PDB entry 3IYD | electron microscopy, 19.80 A resolution (very low resolution: no residue pairs are listed; an interface is given only as per-side residue counts) | chains G and J of the 10 polymer chains in the assembly

== Chain G ==
Molecule: Catabolite gene activator
From: Escherichia coli K-12
Reference sequence: P0ACJ8 (CRP_ECOLI); residues 1-209 here correspond to UniProt positions 2-210 (UniProt number = residue number + 1)
Sequence (209 residues; numbered 1 to 209; the number before each row is that of its first residue):
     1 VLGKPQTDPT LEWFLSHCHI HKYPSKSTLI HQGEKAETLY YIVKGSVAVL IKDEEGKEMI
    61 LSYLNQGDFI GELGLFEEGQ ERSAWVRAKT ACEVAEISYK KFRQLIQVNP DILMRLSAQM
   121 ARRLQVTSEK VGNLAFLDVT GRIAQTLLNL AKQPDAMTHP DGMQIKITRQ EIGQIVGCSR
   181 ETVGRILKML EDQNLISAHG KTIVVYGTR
Disordered / not traced: 1-8
Residues lining bound ligands: adenosine-3',5'-cyclic-monophosphate (CMP): Ile30, Ala36, Val49, Leu61, Leu64, Ile70, Gly71, Glu72, Leu73, Gly74, Glu81, Arg82, Ser83, Ala84, Val86, Tyr99, Arg123, Thr127

== Chain J ==
Molecule: 98-nt DNA strand
Sequence (98 nucleotides; numbered 1 to 98; the number before each row is that of its first residue):
     1 CTTGTTATCC GCTCACAATT CCACACTAAT TACGAGCCGG AAGCATAAAG TGTAAAGCCT
    61 TTTTTGCCTA AAATGTGATC TAGATCACAT TTATTGCG

== Chain G / chain J interface ==
At this resolution (20 A) residue pairs are not listed: 7 residues of chain G and 6 of chain J lie at the interface.

== Overview ==
7 residues of chain G and 6 residues of chain J are in contact. Ligands of chain G:
adenosine-3',5'-cyclic-monophosphate.
Chain G is Catabolite gene activator (Escherichia coli K-12) and chain J is a 98-nt DNA strand; the structure,
Three-dimensional EM structure of an intact activator-dependent transcription initiation complex, was
determined by electron microscopy.
